Entry 5PAQ (X-ray diffraction, 1.59 A resolution); this record covers chains A and B.

[Chain A]
Name: Coagulation factor VII light chain
Organism: Homo sapiens
Notes: EC 3.4.21.21
UniProtKB: P08709 (FA7_HUMAN); residues 149-212 here = UniProt positions 149-212
Sequence (64 residues; each row starts with the number of its first residue):
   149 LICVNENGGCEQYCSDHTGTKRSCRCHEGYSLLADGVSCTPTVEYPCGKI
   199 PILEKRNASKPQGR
Not modelled in the structure: 207-212
UniProt features mapped onto this chain:
  - site: Arg-212 (Cleavage)
  - glycosylation: Asn-205 (N-linked (GlcNAc...) asparagine)
Disulfides: Cys-151/Cys-162, Cys-158/Cys-172, Cys-174/Cys-187

[Chain B]
Name: Coagulation factor VII heavy chain
Organism: Homo sapiens
Notes: EC 3.4.21.21
UniProtKB: P08709 (FA7_HUMAN); residues 213-466 here = UniProt positions 213-466
Sequence (254 residues; row label = number of the first residue in the row):
   213 IVGGKVCPKGECPWQVLLLVNGAQLCGGTLINTIWVVSAAHCFDKIKNWR
   263 NLIAVLGEHDLSEHDGDEQSRRVAQVIIPSTYVPGTTNHDIALLRLHQPV
   313 VLTDHVVPLCLPERTFSERTLAFVRFSLVSGWGQLLDRGATALELMVLNV
   363 PRLMTQDCLQQSRKVGDSPNITEYMFCAGYSDGSKDSCKGDSGGPHATHY
   413 RGTWYLTGIVSWGQGCATVGHFGVYTRVSQYIEWLQKLMRSEPRPGVLLR
   463 APFP
Not modelled in the structure: 376-379
UniProt features mapped onto this chain:
  - active site (Charge relay system): His-253, Asp-302, Ser-404
  - binding site (substrate): Asp-398
  - glycosylation: Asn-382 (N-linked (GlcNAc...) asparagine)
Disulfides: Cys-219/Cys-224, Cys-238/Cys-254, Cys-370/Cys-389, Cys-400/Cys-428
Metal / ion sites: Ca2+: Glu-270, Asp-272, Glu-275, Glu-280
Small-molecule neighbours: 7ZA (2-[(1-aminoisoquinolin-6-yl)amino]-2-(3-ethoxy-4-propan-2-yloxyphenyl)-1-(2-phenylpyrrolidin-1-yl)ethanone): His-253, Asp-256, Lys-257, Thr-298, Thr-299, Asp-302, Pro-381, Asp-398, Ser-399, Cys-400, Lys-401, Ser-404, Val-422, Ser-423, Trp-424, Gly-425, Gln-426, Gly-427, Cys-428, Ala-429, Gly-435, Val-436

[Chain A / chain B interface]
Pairs across the interface (49):
  Cys-151(A) / Arg-331(B)
  Val-152(A) / Arg-331(B)
  Glu-154(A) / Arg-413(B)  hydrogen bond (backbone-side chain)
  Asn-155(A) / Phe-328(B)
  Asn-155(A) / Thr-332(B)  hydrogen bond
  Asn-155(A) / Tyr-412(B)
  Asn-155(A) / Arg-413(B)
  Gly-157(A) / Arg-413(B)  hydrogen bond (backbone-side chain)
  Cys-158(A) / Arg-413(B)  hydrogen bond (backbone-side chain)
  Glu-159(A) / Tyr-412(B)
  Glu-159(A) / Arg-413(B)
  Gln-160(A) / Phe-328(B)
  Gln-160(A) / Tyr-417(B)
  Tyr-161(A) / Leu-323(B)
  Tyr-161(A) / Pro-324(B)
  Tyr-161(A) / Glu-325(B)
  Tyr-161(A) / Phe-328(B)  hydrophobic
  Tyr-161(A) / Tyr-417(B)
  Asp-164(A) / Arg-331(B)  salt bridge
  Arg-173(A) / Glu-325(B)  salt bridge
  His-175(A) / Leu-323(B)
  Tyr-178(A) / Thr-415(B)
  Tyr-193(A) / Leu-314(B)
  Tyr-193(A) / Thr-315(B)
  Tyr-193(A) / Asp-316(B)  hydrogen bond
  Pro-194(A) / Val-319(B)
  Cys-195(A) / Pro-320(B)
  Cys-195(A) / Leu-321(B)
  Cys-195(A) / Cys-322(B)  disulfide
  Cys-195(A) / Thr-415(B)
  Gly-196(A) / Trp-226(B)
  Gly-196(A) / Pro-320(B)  hydrogen bond (backbone-backbone)
  Gly-196(A) / Cys-322(B)
  Gly-196(A) / Thr-415(B)
  Gly-196(A) / Trp-416(B)  hydrogen bond (backbone-backbone)
  Lys-197(A) / Trp-226(B)
  Lys-197(A) / Val-319(B)
  Lys-197(A) / Gly-414(B)  hydrogen bond (side chain-backbone)
  Lys-197(A) / Thr-415(B)  hydrogen bond
  Ile-198(A) / Gly-222(B)
  Ile-198(A) / Glu-223(B)
  Ile-198(A) / Trp-226(B)  hydrophobic
  Ile-198(A) / Trp-416(B)
  Pro-199(A) / Asp-316(B)
  Pro-199(A) / Val-319(B)  hydrophobic
  Ile-200(A) / Lys-221(B)
  Ile-200(A) / Glu-223(B)
  Leu-201(A) / Glu-223(B)
  Lys-203(A) / Asp-316(B)  salt bridge
Other interface residues (no listed pair), chain A (25 interface residues in all): Cys-162, Arg-204
Other interface residues (no listed pair), chain B (25 interface residues in all): Pro-225, Thr-327
Cross-chain cystine bridges: Cys-195(A)/Cys-322(B)

[In short]
Chain A and chain B each contribute 25 residues to their interface; the contacts include 1 disulfide bond, 9
hydrogen bonds and 3 salt bridges. Among the polar pairs are Asp-164(A)/Arg-331(B), Arg-173(A)/Glu-325(B) and
Lys-203(A)/Asp-316(B). Ligands of chain B: compound 7ZA.
Chain A is Coagulation factor VII light chain and chain B is Coagulation factor VII heavy chain, both from
Homo sapiens; the structure, Crystal Structure of Factor VIIa in complex with
2-[(1-aminoisoquinolin-6-yl)amino]-2-(3-ethoxy-4-propan-2-yloxyphenyl)-1-(2-phenylpyrrolidin-1-yl)ethanone,
was determined by X-ray diffraction.
